5LH9 - chains B and D of the 4 polymer chains in the assembly; structure by X-ray diffraction, 1.95 A resolution.

== Chain B (and D) ==
Name: Omega transaminase
From: Pseudomonas sp
Notes: EC 2.6.1.18; chain D of this document is another copy of the same molecule, construct and numbering; everything in this record applies to it too
Amino-acid sequence (458 residues; row label = number of the first residue in the row; numbers below 1 keep their minus sign (Met-8 is residue -8)):
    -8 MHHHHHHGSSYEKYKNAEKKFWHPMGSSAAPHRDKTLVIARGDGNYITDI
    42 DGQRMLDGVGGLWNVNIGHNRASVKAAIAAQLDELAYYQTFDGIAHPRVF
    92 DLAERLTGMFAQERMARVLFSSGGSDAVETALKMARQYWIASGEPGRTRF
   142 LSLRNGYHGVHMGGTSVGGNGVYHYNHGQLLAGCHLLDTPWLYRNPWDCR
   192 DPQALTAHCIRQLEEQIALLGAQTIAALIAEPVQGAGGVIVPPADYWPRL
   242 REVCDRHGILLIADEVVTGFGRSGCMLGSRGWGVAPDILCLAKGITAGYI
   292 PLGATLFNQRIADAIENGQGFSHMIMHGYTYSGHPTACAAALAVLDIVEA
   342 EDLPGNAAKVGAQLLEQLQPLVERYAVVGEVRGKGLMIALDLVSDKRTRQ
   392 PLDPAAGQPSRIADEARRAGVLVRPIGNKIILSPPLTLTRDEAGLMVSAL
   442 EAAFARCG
Not modelled in the structure: -8 to 2 (chain D: -8 to 0)
Covalently attached groups: pyridoxal phosphate (PLP) linked to Lys284
Small-molecule neighbours: pyridoxal phosphate (PLP): Gly114, Gly115, Ser116, Val119, Tyr148, His149, Gly150, Glu222, Asp255, Val257, Val258

== How chain B and chain D interact ==
Contacting residue pairs (35):
  Arg140(B) - Gln170(D)  hydrogen bond
  Arg145(B) - Gln207(D)
  Arg145(B) - Leu210(D)
  Gly160(B) - Leu210(D)
  Gly162(B) - Leu210(D)
  Tyr166(B) - Ala209(D)  hydrogen bond (side chain-backbone)
  Tyr166(B) - Leu210(D)
  Tyr166(B) - Leu211(D)
  Tyr166(B) - Gly212(D)
  Gln170(B) - Arg140(D)
  Gln170(B) - Ala173(D)
  Gln170(B) - Gly174(D)
  Ala173(B) - Gln170(D)
  Ala173(B) - Ala173(D)  hydrophobic
  Gly174(B) - Gln170(D)
  Leu177(B) - Leu210(D)  hydrophobic
  Asn186(B) - Arg202(D)  hydrogen bond (backbone-side chain)
  Pro187(B) - Trp188(D)  hydrogen bond (backbone-side chain)
  Pro187(B) - His199(D)
  Pro187(B) - Arg202(D)
  Trp188(B) - Pro187(D)  hydrogen bond (side chain-backbone)
  Trp188(B) - Trp188(D)
  Asp189(B) - Arg202(D)  salt bridge
  His199(B) - Pro187(D)
  Arg202(B) - Asn186(D)
  Arg202(B) - Pro187(D)  hydrogen bond (side chain-backbone)
  Arg202(B) - Asp189(D)  salt bridge
  Ala209(B) - Tyr166(D)  hydrogen bond (backbone-side chain)
  Leu210(B) - Arg145(D)
  Leu210(B) - Gly160(D)
  Leu210(B) - Gly162(D)
  Leu210(B) - Tyr166(D)
  Leu210(B) - Leu177(D)  hydrophobic
  Leu211(B) - Tyr166(D)
  Gly212(B) - Tyr166(D)
Other interface residues (no listed pair), chain B (23 interface residues in all): Asn161, Gly169, Glu206, Gln214
Other interface residues (no listed pair), chain D (25 interface residues in all): Asn161, His165, Gly169, Glu206, Gln214

== In short ==
23 residues of chain B face 25 of chain D across their interface; the contacts include 7 hydrogen bonds and 2
salt bridges. Polar pairs include Asp189(B)-Arg202(D), Arg140(B)-Gln170(D) and Tyr166(B)-Ala209(D). Covalently
linked pyridoxal phosphate: at Lys284(B).
Chain B and chain D are both Omega transaminase (Pseudomonas sp); the structure, Amine transaminase crystal
structure from an uncultivated Pseudomonas species in the PLP-bound (internal aldimine) form, was determined
by X-ray diffraction (same publication as 5LHA).
